PDB entry 8F4Y | X-ray diffraction, 2.13 A resolution | chains A and B

[Chain A]
Protein: 2'-O-methyltransferase
From: Severe acute respiratory syndrome coronavirus 2
Notes: EC 2.1.1.-
UniProtKB: P0DTD1 (R1AB_SARS2); numbering as in UniProt (aligned over 6799-7096)
Chain sequence (301 residues; numbered 6796 to 7096; the number before each row is that of its first residue):
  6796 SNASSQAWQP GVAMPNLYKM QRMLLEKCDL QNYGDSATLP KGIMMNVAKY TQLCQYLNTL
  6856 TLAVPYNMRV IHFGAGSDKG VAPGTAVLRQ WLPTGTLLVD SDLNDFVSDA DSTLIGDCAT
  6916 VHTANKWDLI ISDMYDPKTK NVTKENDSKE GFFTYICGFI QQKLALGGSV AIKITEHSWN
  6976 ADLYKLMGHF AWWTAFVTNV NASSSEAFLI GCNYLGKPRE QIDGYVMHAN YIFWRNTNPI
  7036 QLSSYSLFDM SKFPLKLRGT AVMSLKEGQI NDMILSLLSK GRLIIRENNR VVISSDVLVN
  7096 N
Disordered / not traced: 6796-6798
Construct notes: expression tag (6796-6798)
Covalent attachments: compound XE0 linked to Cys6913
Ion coordination: Na+: Arg6884, Gln6885, Leu6887
Ligand contacts: XDU / XE0: Ile6866, Phe6868, Ser6896, Leu6909, Gly6911, Asp6912, Val6916, His6917, Thr6918, Trp6922, Ser6927, Met6929, Phe6947, Tyr6950, Ile6951, Phe6954, Lys6958, Ile7088, Ser7089
Curated features (UniProtKB/Swiss-Prot):
  - active site: Lys6844, Asp6928, Lys6968, Glu7001
  - mutagenesis: Asp6928 (D6928A: Complete loss of virus replication in human respiratory cells), Lys6968 (K6968A: Complete loss of virus replication in human respiratory cells)

[Chain B]
Protein: Non-structural protein 10
From: Severe acute respiratory syndrome coronavirus 2
UniProtKB: P0DTD1 (R1AB_SARS2); residues 4254-4392 here = UniProt positions 4254-4392
Chain sequence (142 residues; numbered 4251 to 4392; the number before each row is that of its first residue):
  4251 SNAAGNATEV PANSTVLSFC AFAVDAAKAY KDYLASGGQP ITNCVKMLCT HTGTGQAITV
  4311 TPEANMDQES FGGASCCLYC RCHIDHPNPK GFCDLKGKYV QIPTTCANDP VGFTLKNTVC
  4371 TVCGMWKGYG CSCDQLREPM LQ
Disordered / not traced: 4251-4275, 4386-4392
Construct notes: expression tag (4251-4253)
Covalent attachments: compound XE0 linked to Cys4332, Cys4356
Ion coordination: Zn2+ site 1: Cys4327, Cys4330, His4336, Cys4343; Na+: Thr4364, Leu4365, Asn4367; Zn2+ site 2: Cys4370, Cys4373, Cys4381, Cys4383
Ligand contacts:
  - XE0 (4-[2-(2,4-dichlorophenyl)ethyl]-6-(trifluoromethyl)pyrimidin-2-ol), molecule 1: Leu4284, Thr4355, Asn4358, Asp4359, Gly4362, Phe4363, Lys4366, Tyr4379
  - XE0, molecule 2: Ile4291, Arg4331, Ile4334
Curated features (UniProtKB/Swiss-Prot):
  - binding site (Zn(2+)): Cys4327, Cys4330, His4336, Cys4343, Cys4370, Cys4373, Cys4381, Cys4383
  - site: Gln4392 (Cleavage)

[Chain A / chain B interface]
Pairs across the interface (47):
  Pro6835(A) - Leu4298(B)  hydrophobic
  Lys6836(A) - Lys4296(B)  hydrogen bond (backbone-side chain)
  Gly6837(A) - Lys4296(B)
  Ile6838(A) - Lys4296(B)
  Ile6838(A) - Met4297(B)
  Ile6838(A) - Leu4298(B)  hydrophobic
  Met6839(A) - Cys4294(B)
  Val6842(A) - Val4295(B)  hydrophobic
  Val6842(A) - Lys4296(B)
  Thr6846(A) - Leu4298(B)
  Lys6874(A) - Asn4293(B)
  Val6876(A) - Asn4293(B)
  Val6876(A) - Val4295(B)  hydrophobic
  Val6876(A) - Ser4325(B)
  Val6876(A) - Arg4331(B)
  Pro6878(A) - Val4295(B)  hydrophobic
  Ala6881(A) - Val4295(B)  hydrophobic
  Ala6881(A) - Met4297(B)
  Ala6881(A) - Tyr4349(B)  hydrogen bond (backbone-side chain)
  Val6882(A) - Met4297(B)  hydrophobic
  Arg6884(A) - Gly4347(B)  hydrogen bond (side chain-backbone)
  Arg6884(A) - Tyr4349(B)
  Gln6885(A) - Met4297(B)
  Gln6885(A) - Leu4298(B)  hydrogen bond (side chain-backbone)
  Gln6885(A) - Thr4311(B)
  Gln6885(A) - Pro4312(B)
  Gln6885(A) - Tyr4349(B)  hydrogen bond (backbone-side chain)
  Thr6889(A) - Val4310(B)
  Asp6900(A) - His4333(B)
  Val6902(A) - Ala4324(B)  hydrophobic
  Val6902(A) - Cys4330(B)
  Val6902(A) - His4333(B)
  Ser6903(A) - Ala4324(B)
  Ser6903(A) - Lys4346(B)  hydrogen bond (backbone-side chain)
  Asp6904(A) - Gly4322(B)
  Asp6904(A) - Gly4323(B)  hydrogen bond (side chain-backbone)
  Asp6904(A) - Ala4324(B)  hydrogen bond (side chain-backbone)
  Asp6904(A) - Lys4346(B)
  Asp6904(A) - Gly4347(B)  hydrogen bond (side chain-backbone)
  Asp6904(A) - Lys4348(B)
  Ala6905(A) - Lys4346(B)  hydrogen bond (backbone-side chain)
  Asp6906(A) - Lys4346(B)
  Leu7042(A) - Leu4298(B)  hydrophobic
  Met7045(A) - Leu4298(B)
  Met7045(A) - Cys4299(B)
  Met7045(A) - Thr4300(B)
  Ser7046(A) - Thr4300(B)
Also at the interface, not in a pair above, chain A (25 interface residues in all): Ala6843
Also at the interface, not in a pair above, chain B (23 interface residues in all): Leu4345

[In short]
Chain A and chain B form an interface of 25 and 23 residues respectively, with 10 hydrogen bonds. Polar pairs
include Lys6836(A)-Lys4296(B), Ala6881(A)-Tyr4349(B) and Arg6884(A)-Gly4347(B). Ligands of chain A: XDU / XE0.
Covalently linked compound XE0: at Cys4332(B) and Cys4356(B).
Here chain A is 2'-O-methyltransferase and chain B is Non-structural protein 10, both from Severe acute
respiratory syndrome coronavirus 2. Entry 8F4Y (Crystal Structure of SARS-CoV-2 2'-O-Methyltransferase in
Complex with Compound 5a covalently bound to nsp16 and nsp10) was determined by X-ray diffraction together
with 8F4S from the same study.
